PDB entry 5GLH | X-ray diffraction, 2.80 A resolution | chains A and B

Chain A:
Name: Endothelin Receptor Subtype-B
From: Homo sapiens
Sequence (498 residues; numbered 63 to 407; the number before each row is that of its first residue):
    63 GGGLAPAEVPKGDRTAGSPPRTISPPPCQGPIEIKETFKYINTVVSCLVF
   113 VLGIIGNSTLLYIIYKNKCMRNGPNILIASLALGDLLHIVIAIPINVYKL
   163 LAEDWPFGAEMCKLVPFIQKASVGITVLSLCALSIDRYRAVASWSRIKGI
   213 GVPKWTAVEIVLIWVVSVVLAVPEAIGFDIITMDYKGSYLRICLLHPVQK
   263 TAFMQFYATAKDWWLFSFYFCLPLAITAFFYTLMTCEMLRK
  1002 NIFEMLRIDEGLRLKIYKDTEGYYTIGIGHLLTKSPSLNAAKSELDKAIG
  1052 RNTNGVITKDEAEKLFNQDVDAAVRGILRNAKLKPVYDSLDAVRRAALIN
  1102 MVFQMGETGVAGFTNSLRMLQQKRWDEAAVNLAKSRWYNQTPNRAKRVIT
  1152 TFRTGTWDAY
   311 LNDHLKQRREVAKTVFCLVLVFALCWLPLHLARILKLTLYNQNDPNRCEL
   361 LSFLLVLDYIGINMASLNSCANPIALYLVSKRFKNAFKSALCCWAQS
Not modelled in the structure: 63-87, 130-134, 207-216, 402-407
Disulfides: Cys90-Cys358, Cys174-Cys255

Chain B:
Name: Peptide from Endothelin-1
UniProt: P05305 (EDN1_HUMAN); residues 1-21 here correspond to UniProt positions 53-73 (UniProt number = residue number + 52)
Sequence (21 residues; row label = number of the first residue in the row):
     1 CSCSSLMDKECVYFCHLDIIW
Curated features (UniProtKB/Swiss-Prot):
  - site: Trp21 (Cleavage)
Disulfides: Cys1-Cys15, Cys3-Cys11

How chain A and chain B interact:
Residue-residue contacts (71):
  Pro93(A) - Leu17(B)
  Ile94(A) - Tyr13(B)
  Ile94(A) - Leu17(B)
  Ile96(A) - Leu17(B)  hydrophobic
  Ile157(A) - Ile20(B)  hydrophobic
  Asn158(A) - Ile19(B)
  Asn158(A) - Ile20(B)  hydrogen bond (side chain-backbone)
  Lys161(A) - Cys15(B)  hydrogen bond (side chain-backbone)
  Lys161(A) - His16(B)  hydrogen bond (side chain-backbone)
  Lys161(A) - Leu17(B)
  Lys161(A) - Asp18(B)  hydrogen bond (side chain-backbone)
  Glu165(A) - His16(B)  hydrogen bond (backbone-side chain)
  Glu165(A) - Leu17(B)
  Pro178(A) - Ile20(B)  hydrophobic
  Gln181(A) - Ile20(B)  hydrogen bond (side chain-backbone)
  Gln181(A) - Trp21(B)
  Lys182(A) - Trp21(B)  hydrogen bond (side chain-backbone)
  Val185(A) - Trp21(B)  hydrophobic
  Glu236(A) - Trp21(B)
  Phe240(A) - Ile20(B)  hydrophobic
  Ile243(A) - Val12(B)  hydrophobic
  Met245(A) - Lys9(B)
  Met245(A) - Val12(B)  hydrophobic
  Met245(A) - Tyr13(B)
  Asp246(A) - Lys9(B)  hydrogen bond (backbone-side chain)
  Tyr247(A) - Lys9(B)
  Tyr247(A) - Glu10(B)
  Tyr247(A) - Tyr13(B)  hydrophobic
  Leu252(A) - Tyr13(B)  hydrophobic
  Leu252(A) - His16(B)
  Ile254(A) - Val12(B)
  Ile254(A) - Cys15(B)
  Ile254(A) - His16(B)
  Leu256(A) - Cys1(B)
  Leu256(A) - Val12(B)  hydrophobic
  Leu256(A) - Cys15(B)  hydrophobic
  Leu257(A) - Cys1(B)  hydrogen bond (backbone-backbone)
  Leu257(A) - Ser2(B)  hydrogen bond (backbone-side chain)
  His258(A) - Leu6(B)
  Pro259(A) - Cys3(B)
  Pro259(A) - Ser4(B)
  Pro259(A) - Leu6(B)
  Lys273(A) - Trp21(B)  hydrogen bond (side chain-backbone)
  Leu277(A) - Trp21(B)  hydrophobic
  Trp336(A) - Trp21(B)  hydrophobic
  Leu339(A) - Ile19(B)  hydrophobic
  Leu339(A) - Trp21(B)
  Arg343(A) - Cys1(B)
  Arg343(A) - Asp18(B)  salt bridge
  Arg343(A) - Ile19(B)
  Arg343(A) - Trp21(B)  hydrogen bond (side chain-backbone)
  Lys346(A) - Cys1(B)
  Lys346(A) - Ser2(B)  hydrogen bond (side chain-backbone)
  Lys346(A) - Phe14(B)
  Tyr350(A) - Asp8(B)  hydrogen bond
  Tyr350(A) - Cys11(B)
  Gln352(A) - Ser4(B)  hydrogen bond
  Gln352(A) - Asp8(B)
  Arg357(A) - Asp8(B)  salt bridge
  Arg357(A) - Glu10(B)  salt bridge
  Leu361(A) - Glu10(B)
  Leu361(A) - Phe14(B)
  Leu364(A) - Phe14(B)  hydrophobic
  Leu365(A) - Phe14(B)  hydrophobic
  Leu365(A) - Leu17(B)
  Leu365(A) - Asp18(B)
  Asp368(A) - Asp18(B)
  Asp368(A) - Ile19(B)
  Tyr369(A) - Leu17(B)  hydrogen bond (side chain-backbone)
  Tyr369(A) - Asp18(B)
  Tyr369(A) - Ile19(B)  hydrophobic
Also at the interface, not in a pair above, chain A (45 interface residues in all): Cys90, Asp166, Val177, Arg253, Cys255, Ala270, Cys358, Ile372
Also at the interface, not in a pair above, chain B (20 interface residues in all): Ser5

In short:
45 residues of chain A face 20 of chain B across their interface, with 16 hydrogen bonds and 3 salt bridges.
Among the polar pairs are Arg343(A)-Asp18(B), Arg357(A)-Asp8(B) and Arg357(A)-Glu10(B).
Chain A is Endothelin Receptor Subtype-B (Homo sapiens) and chain B is Peptide from Endothelin-1; the
structure, Human endothelin receptor type-B in complex with ET-1, was determined by X-ray diffraction together
with 5GLI from the same study.
